7Y53 - chains X and Z of the 10 polymer chains in the assembly; structure by electron microscopy, 3.61 A resolution.

[Chain X (and Z)]
Protein: Derlin-1
From: Homo sapiens
Notes: chain Z of this document is another copy of the same molecule, construct and numbering; everything in this record applies to it too
UniProtKB: Q9BUN8 (DERL1_HUMAN); numbering as in UniProt; present here: 1-214, 240-251
Amino-acid sequence (226 residues; each row starts with the number of its first residue; note: 25 numbers in that range are skipped by the numbering (no residue carries them; nothing is unmodelled there)):
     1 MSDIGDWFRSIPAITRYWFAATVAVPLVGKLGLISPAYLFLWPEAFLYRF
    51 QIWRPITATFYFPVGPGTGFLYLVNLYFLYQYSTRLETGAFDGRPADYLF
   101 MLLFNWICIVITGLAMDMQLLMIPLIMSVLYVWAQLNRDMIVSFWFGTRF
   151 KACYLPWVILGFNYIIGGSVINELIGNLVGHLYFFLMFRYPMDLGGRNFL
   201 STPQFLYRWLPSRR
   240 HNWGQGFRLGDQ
Not modelled in the structure: 251

[Chain X / chain Z interface]
Contacting residue pairs (12):
  Met1(X) with Lys151(Z)
  Ser2(X) with Tyr154(Z)
  Asp3(X) with Tyr154(Z), hydrogen bond (backbone-side chain)
  Ile4(X) with Tyr154(Z), hydrogen bond (backbone-side chain)
  Leu27(X) with Tyr164(Z)
  Lys30(X) with Tyr164(Z)
  Val64(X) with Tyr164(Z)
  Pro66(X) with Gly167(Z)
  Gly69(X) with Ile165(Z)
  Phe70(X) with Ile166(Z), hydrophobic
  Tyr72(X) with Ile165(Z), hydrophobic
  Leu73(X) with Ile165(Z), hydrophobic
Also at the interface, not in a pair above, chain X (15 interface residues in all): Pro26, Leu31, Gly65
Also at the interface, not in a pair above, chain Z (9 interface residues in all): Val170, Ile171, Leu174

[In short]
15 residues of chain X and 9 residues of chain Z are in contact; the contacts include 2 hydrogen bonds. Among
the polar pairs are Asp3(X)-Tyr154(Z) and Ile4(X)-Tyr154(Z).
Both chains are Derlin-1 (Homo sapiens). Entry 7Y53 (The cryo-EM structure of human ERAD retro-translocation
complex) was determined by electron microscopy (same publication as 7Y4W and 7Y59).
